Entry 6RD7 (electron microscopy, 2.73 A resolution); this record covers chains 5 and 8 of the 18 polymer chains in the assembly.

[Chain 5]
Protein: Mitochondrial F1F0 ATP synthase associated 14 kDa protein
Source organism: Polytomella sp. Pringsheim 198.80
UniProt: A0A024FSR7 (A0A024FSR7_9CHLO); residue numbers follow UniProt; this construct covers 1-123
Chain sequence (123 residues; numbered 1 to 123; the number before each row is that of its first residue):
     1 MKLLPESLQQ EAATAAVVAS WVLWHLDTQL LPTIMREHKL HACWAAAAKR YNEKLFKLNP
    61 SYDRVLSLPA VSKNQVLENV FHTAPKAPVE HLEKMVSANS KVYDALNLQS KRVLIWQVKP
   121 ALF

[Chain 8]
Protein: Mitochondrial ATP synthase subunit ASA8
Source organism: Polytomella sp. Pringsheim 198.80
UniProt: D8V7I7 (D8V7I7_9CHLO); numbering as in UniProt (aligned over 1-89)
Chain sequence (89 residues; row label = number of the first residue in the row):
     1 MVLGEVYLKD ILRTPPTGAI PANVPHPFQT SFYTYATKKL IPRHWYLLGG FTFTITLYGI
    61 LDGLRDSGKK KAYDEAIHAG KTPYTAGGH
Not modelled in the structure: 1

[Chain 5 / chain 8 interface]
Residue-residue contacts (34):
  Leu4(5) - Arg65(8)
  Pro5(5) - Arg65(8)  hydrogen bond (backbone-side chain)
  Glu6(5) - Arg65(8)  hydrogen bond (backbone-side chain)
  Ser7(5) - Asp62(8)  hydrogen bond
  Leu8(5) - Tyr58(8)
  Leu8(5) - Asp62(8)  hydrogen bond (backbone-side chain)
  Gln9(5) - Ile55(8)  hydrogen bond (side chain-backbone)
  Gln9(5) - Tyr58(8)
  Gln9(5) - Gly59(8)
  Gln9(5) - Asp62(8)  hydrogen bond (backbone-side chain)
  Ala12(5) - Tyr58(8)  hydrophobic
  Ala13(5) - Ile55(8)  hydrophobic
  Ala16(5) - Phe51(8)  hydrophobic
  Ala16(5) - Ile55(8)  hydrophobic
  Ala19(5) - Phe51(8)  hydrophobic
  Ser20(5) - Phe51(8)
  Leu23(5) - Tyr35(8)
  Leu23(5) - Leu40(8)  hydrophobic
  Leu23(5) - Leu47(8)  hydrophobic
  Trp24(5) - Phe32(8)
  Trp24(5) - Tyr35(8)
  Asp27(5) - Phe28(8)
  Asp27(5) - Tyr35(8)  hydrogen bond
  Asp27(5) - Lys39(8)
  Asp27(5) - His44(8)  salt bridge
  Thr28(5) - Phe28(8)
  Thr28(5) - Gln29(8)
  Thr28(5) - Tyr35(8)
  Gln29(5) - Gln29(8)  hydrogen bond
  Pro32(5) - His26(8)
  Arg36(5) - Asn23(8)
  Arg36(5) - Val24(8)  hydrogen bond (side chain-backbone)
  Arg36(5) - Pro25(8)
  Arg36(5) - His26(8)
Interface residues without a listed pair, chain 8 (20 interface residues in all): Thr54, Leu61

[In short]
The interface between chain 5 and chain 8 involves 18 residues on one side and 20 on the other, with 9
hydrogen bonds and 1 salt bridge. Polar contacts include Asp27(5)-His44(8), Pro5(5)-Arg65(8) and
Glu6(5)-Arg65(8).
Chain 5 is Mitochondrial F1F0 ATP synthase associated 14 kDa protein and chain 8 is Mitochondrial ATP synthase
subunit ASA8, both from Polytomella sp. Pringsheim 198.80; the structure, CryoEM structure of Polytomella
F-ATP synthase, c-ring position 1, focussed refinement of Fo and peripheral stalk, was determined by electron
microscopy together with 6RD4, 6RD5, 6RD6, 6RD8, 6RD9, 6RDA and 46 further entries from the same study.
